Entry 7ZRL (electron microscopy, 4.00 A resolution); this record covers chains B and D of the 4 polymer chains in the assembly.

# Chain B
Name: Potassium-transporting ATPase ATP-binding subunit
Source organism: Escherichia coli K-12
Notes: EC 7.2.2.6
UniProt: P03960 (KDPB_ECOLI); numbering as in UniProt (aligned over 1-682)
Amino-acid sequence (682 residues; numbered 1 to 682; the number before each row is that of its first residue):
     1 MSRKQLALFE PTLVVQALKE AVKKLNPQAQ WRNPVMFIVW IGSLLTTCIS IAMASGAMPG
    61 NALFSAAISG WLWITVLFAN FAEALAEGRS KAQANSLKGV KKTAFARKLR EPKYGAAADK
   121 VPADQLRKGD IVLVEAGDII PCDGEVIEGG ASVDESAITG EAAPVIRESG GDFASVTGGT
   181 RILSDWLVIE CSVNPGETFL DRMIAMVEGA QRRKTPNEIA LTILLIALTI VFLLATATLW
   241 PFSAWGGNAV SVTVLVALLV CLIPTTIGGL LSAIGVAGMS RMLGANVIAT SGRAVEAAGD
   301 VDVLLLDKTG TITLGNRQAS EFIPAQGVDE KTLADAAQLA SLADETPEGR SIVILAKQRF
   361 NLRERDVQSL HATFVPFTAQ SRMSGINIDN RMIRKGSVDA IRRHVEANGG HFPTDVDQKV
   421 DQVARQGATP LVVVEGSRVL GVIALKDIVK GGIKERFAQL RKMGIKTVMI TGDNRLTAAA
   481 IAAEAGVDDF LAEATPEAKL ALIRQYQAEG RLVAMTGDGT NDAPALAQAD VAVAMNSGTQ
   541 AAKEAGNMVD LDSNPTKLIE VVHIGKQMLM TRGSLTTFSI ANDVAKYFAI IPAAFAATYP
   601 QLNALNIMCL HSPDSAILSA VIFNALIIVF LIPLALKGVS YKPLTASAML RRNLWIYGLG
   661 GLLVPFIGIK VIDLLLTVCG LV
Unresolved in the structure: 1-8
Sequence notes: engineered mutation Ala162 (Ser in P03960)
Modified / non-standard residues: Asp307 (aspartyl phosphate; PHD)
What the authors report for this chain:
  - post-translational modification sites: Asp307

# Chain D
Name: Potassium-transporting ATPase KdpF subunit
Source organism: Escherichia coli K-12
UniProt: P36937 (KDPF_ECOLI); residues 1-27 here = UniProt positions 1-27
Amino-acid sequence (27 residues; row label = number of the first residue in the row):
     1 MSAGVITGVL LVFLLLGYLV YALINAE

# Interface between chain B and chain D
Contacting residue pairs (17; chain B residue first):
  Trp31(B) - Tyr18(D)  hydrogen bond (backbone-side chain)
  Trp31(B) - Glu27(D)
  Arg32(B) - Glu27(D)
  Pro34(B) - Tyr18(D)
  Ile38(B) - Leu15(D)  hydrophobic
  Ile38(B) - Leu19(D)  hydrophobic
  Lys214(B) - Glu27(D)
  Ile219(B) - Ala26(D)  hydrophobic
  Ile223(B) - Leu23(D)  hydrophobic
  Ile226(B) - Leu19(D)
  Ile226(B) - Ala22(D)  hydrophobic
  Ile226(B) - Leu23(D)  hydrophobic
  Ile230(B) - Leu19(D)  hydrophobic
  Leu233(B) - Leu15(D)  hydrophobic
  Leu233(B) - Leu19(D)  hydrophobic
  Ala237(B) - Val12(D)  hydrophobic
  Trp240(B) - Val5(D)
Also at the interface, not in a pair above, chain B (16 interface residues in all): Asn33, Phe37, Leu45, Thr229
Also at the interface, not in a pair above, chain D (11 interface residues in all): Leu11, Leu16

# Summary
The interface between chain B and chain D involves 16 residues on one side and 11 on the other; the contacts
include 1 hydrogen bond. Its one hydrogen-bonded contact is Trp31(B)-Tyr18(D). From the paper: a modification
site at Asp307(B).
Here chain B is Potassium-transporting ATPase ATP-binding subunit and chain D is Potassium-transporting ATPase
KdpF subunit, both from Escherichia coli K-12. Entry 7ZRL (Cryo-EM map of the unphosphorylated KdpFABC complex
in the E2-P conformation, under turnover conditions) was determined by electron microscopy (same publication
as 7ZRD, 7ZRE, 7ZRG, 7ZRH, 7ZRI, 7ZRJ, 7ZRK and 7ZRM).
